Entry 3N0N (X-ray diffraction, 1.50 A resolution); this record covers chain A.

== Chain A ==
Protein: Carbonic anhydrase 2
Source organism: Homo sapiens
Notes: EC 4.2.1.1; fragment: human carbonic anhydrase II
Reference sequence: P00918 (CAH2_HUMAN); the author numbering skips numbers that UniProt does not, so the offset changes along the chain: 1-125 = UniProt 1-125; 127-261 = UniProt 126-260
Chain sequence (260 residues; each row starts with the number of its first residue; note: 1 number in that range is skipped by the numbering (no residue carries it; nothing is unmodelled there)):
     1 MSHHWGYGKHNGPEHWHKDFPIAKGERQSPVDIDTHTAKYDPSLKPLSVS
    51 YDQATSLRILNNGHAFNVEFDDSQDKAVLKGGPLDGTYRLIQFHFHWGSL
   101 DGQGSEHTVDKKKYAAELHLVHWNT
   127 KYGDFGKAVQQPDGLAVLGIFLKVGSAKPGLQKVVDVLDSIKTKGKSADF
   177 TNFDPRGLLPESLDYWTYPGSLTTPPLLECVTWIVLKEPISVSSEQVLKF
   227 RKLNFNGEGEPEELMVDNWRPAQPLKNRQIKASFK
Unresolved in the structure: 1-2
Curated features (UniProtKB/Swiss-Prot):
  - active site: H64 (Proton donor/acceptor)
  - binding site (Zn(2+)): H94, H96, H119
  - binding site (substrate): T199, T200
  - site: Y7 (Fine-tunes the proton-transfer properties of H-64), N62 (Fine-tunes the proton-transfer properties of H-64), N67 (Fine-tunes the proton-transfer properties of H-64), Q92 (Involved in the binding of some activators, including histamine and L-histidine)
  - modified residue: S2 (N-acetylserine), S166 (Phosphoserine), S173 (Phosphoserine)
Metal / ion sites: Zn2+: H94, H96, H119 (together with P9B)
Small-molecule neighbours: P9B (4-{[(pentafluorophenyl)carbamoyl]amino}benzenesulfonamide): Q92, H94, H96, E106, H119, V121, F131, G132, V135, V143, S197, L198, T199, T200, P201, P202, L204, W209

== Overview ==
Bound to chain A: compound P9B. The Zn2+ site is built by H94, H96 and H119. Curated annotation (UniProt)
lists active-site residue H64, 3 Zn2+-binding residues and substrate-binding residues T199 and T200.
Chain A is Carbonic anhydrase 2 (Homo sapiens); the structure, Crystal structure of human carbonic anhydrase
II in complex with a benzenesulfonamide inhibitor, was determined by X-ray diffraction, deposited together
with 3MZC, 3N2P, 3N3J and 3N4B.
